Entry 8D4B (electron microscopy, 2.92 A resolution); this record covers chains A and C of the 3 polymer chains in the assembly.

Chain A:
Name: OrfB_Zn_ribbon domain-containing protein
Source organism: Sulfuricurvum sp. PC08-66
Reference sequence: A0A0C2W1L1 (A0A0C2W1L1_9PROT); numbering as in UniProt (aligned over 1-1232)
Amino-acid sequence (1232 residues; row label = number of the first residue in the row):
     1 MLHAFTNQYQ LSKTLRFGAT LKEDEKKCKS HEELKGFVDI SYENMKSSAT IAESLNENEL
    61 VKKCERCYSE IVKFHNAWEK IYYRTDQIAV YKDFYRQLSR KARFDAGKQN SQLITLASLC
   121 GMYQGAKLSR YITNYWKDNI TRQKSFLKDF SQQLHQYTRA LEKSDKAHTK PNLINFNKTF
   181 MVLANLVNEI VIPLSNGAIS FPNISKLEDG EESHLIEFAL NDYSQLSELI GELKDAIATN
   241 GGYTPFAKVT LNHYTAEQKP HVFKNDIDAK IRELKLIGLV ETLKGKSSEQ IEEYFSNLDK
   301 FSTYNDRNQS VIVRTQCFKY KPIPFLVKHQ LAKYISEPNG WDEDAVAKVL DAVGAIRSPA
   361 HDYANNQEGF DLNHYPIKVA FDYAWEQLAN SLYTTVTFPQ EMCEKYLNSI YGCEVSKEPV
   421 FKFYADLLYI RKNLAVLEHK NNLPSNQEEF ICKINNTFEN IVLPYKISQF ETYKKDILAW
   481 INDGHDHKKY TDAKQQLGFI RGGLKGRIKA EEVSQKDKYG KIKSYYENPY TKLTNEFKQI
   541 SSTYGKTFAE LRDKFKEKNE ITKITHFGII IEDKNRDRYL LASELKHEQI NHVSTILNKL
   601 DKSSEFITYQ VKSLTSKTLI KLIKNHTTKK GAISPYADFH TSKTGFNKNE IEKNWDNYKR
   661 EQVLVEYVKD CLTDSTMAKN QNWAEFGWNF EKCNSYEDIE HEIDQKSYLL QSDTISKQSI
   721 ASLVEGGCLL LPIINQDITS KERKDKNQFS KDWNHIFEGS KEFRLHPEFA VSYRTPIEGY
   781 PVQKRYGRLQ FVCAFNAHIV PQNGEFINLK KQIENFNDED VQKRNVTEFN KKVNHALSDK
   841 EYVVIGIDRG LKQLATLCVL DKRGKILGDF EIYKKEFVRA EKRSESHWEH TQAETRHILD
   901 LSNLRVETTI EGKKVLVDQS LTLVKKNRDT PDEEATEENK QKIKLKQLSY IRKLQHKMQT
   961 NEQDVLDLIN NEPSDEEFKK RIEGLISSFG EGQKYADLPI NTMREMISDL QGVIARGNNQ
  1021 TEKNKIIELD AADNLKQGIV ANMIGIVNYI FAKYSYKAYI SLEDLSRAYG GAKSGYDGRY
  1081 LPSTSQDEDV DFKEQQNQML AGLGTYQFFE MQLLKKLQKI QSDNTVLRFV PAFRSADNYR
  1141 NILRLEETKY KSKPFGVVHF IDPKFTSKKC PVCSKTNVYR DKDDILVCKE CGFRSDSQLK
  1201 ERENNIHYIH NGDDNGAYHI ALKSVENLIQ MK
Disordered / not traced: 1-4, 51-56, 509-527, 1168-1204
What the authors report for this chain:
  - mutagenesis - Y465A, Y1080A: decreased catalytic activity on dsDNA
  - mutagenesis - Y465A, Y1080A: unchanged catalytic activity on ssRNA
  - mutagenesis - Y465A, Y1080A: unchanged catalytic activity on ssDNA
  - mutagenesis - Y1069A, F1092A: abolished catalytic activity on ssRNase
  - mutagenesis - Y1069A, F1092A: abolished catalytic activity on dsDNase
  - mutagenesis - Y1069A: unchanged catalytic activity on ssDNase
  - mutagenesis - F1092A: abolished catalytic activity on ssDNase
  - mutagenesis - Y465A: decreased catalytic activity on supercoiled plasmid

Chain C:
Molecule: 28-nt RNA strand
Sequence (28 nucleotides; numbered -2 to 25; the number before each row is that of its first residue; numbers below 1 keep their minus sign (A-2 is residue -2)):
    -2 AGCCUUCUUC AGGUGUUGCU UUAGAAAG

Chain A / chain C interface:
Contacting residue pairs - 111 pairs, chain A then chain C:
  Ser12(A) - A20(C)  base contact
  Glu57(A) - G9(C)  sugar contact
  Arg100(A) - A23(C)  salt bridge to the phosphate
  Arg103(A) - A23(C)  hydrogen bond to the sugar
  Arg103(A) - A24(C)  salt bridge to the phosphate
  Arg103(A) - G25(C)  base contact
  Phe104(A) - A24(C)  hydrogen bond to the base
  Asp105(A) - A24(C)  base contact
  Tyr123(A) - A24(C)  hydrogen bond to the base
  Gln124(A) - A24(C)  base contact
  Gln124(A) - G25(C)  hydrogen bond to the base
  His168(A) - C7(C)  hydrogen bond to the sugar
  Lys170(A) - C7(C)  sugar contact
  Lys170(A) - A8(C)  sugar contact
  Pro171(A) - A8(C)  phosphate contact
  Asn172(A) - A8(C)  phosphate contact
  Asn172(A) - G9(C)  phosphate contact
  Leu173(A) - A8(C)  phosphate contact
  Leu173(A) - G9(C)  hydrogen bond to the phosphate
  Tyr254(A) - A22(C)  sugar contact
  Thr255(A) - G21(C)  sugar contact
  Thr255(A) - A22(C)  sugar contact
  Lys259(A) - A23(C)  salt bridge to the phosphate
  Lys259(A) - A24(C)  salt bridge to the phosphate
  Pro260(A) - A23(C)  base contact
  His261(A) - A23(C)  hydrogen bond to the base
  Val262(A) - A23(C)  hydrogen bond to the base
  Phe263(A) - U19(C)  sugar contact
  Phe263(A) - A20(C)  phosphate contact
  Ile356(A) - U6(C)  sugar contact
  Lys378(A) - U6(C)  phosphate contact
  Asp382(A) - U5(C)  sugar contact
  Glu386(A) - U3(C)  hydrogen bond to the sugar
  Glu386(A) - C4(C)  sugar contact
  Tyr424(A) - C4(C)  sugar contact
  Leu428(A) - U3(C)  sugar contact
  Arg431(A) - U2(C)  hydrogen bond to the phosphate
  Arg431(A) - U3(C)  salt bridge to the phosphate
  Ala435(A) - C1(C)  sugar contact
  Ala435(A) - U2(C)  sugar contact
  His439(A) - C0(C)  hydrogen bond to the sugar
  His439(A) - C1(C)  hydrogen bond to the sugar
  Asn442(A) - G-1(C)  hydrogen bond to the base
  Asn442(A) - C0(C)  sugar contact
  Arg501(A) - U3(C)  hydrogen bond to the phosphate
  Arg501(A) - C4(C)  salt bridge to the phosphate
  Lys505(A) - C4(C)  hydrogen bond to the phosphate
  Lys546(A) - C16(C)  sugar contact
  Lys546(A) - U17(C)  sugar contact
  Glu550(A) - U18(C)  sugar contact
  Lys554(A) - U18(C)  hydrogen bond to the phosphate
  Lys554(A) - U19(C)  salt bridge to the phosphate
  Ser613(A) - G21(C)  hydrogen bond to the base
  Ser613(A) - A22(C)  hydrogen bond to the base
  Leu614(A) - A22(C)  base contact
  Thr615(A) - G21(C)  hydrogen bond to the sugar
  Lys617(A) - A20(C)  salt bridge to the phosphate
  Lys617(A) - G21(C)  salt bridge to the phosphate
  Lys617(A) - A22(C)  salt bridge to the phosphate
  Thr618(A) - G21(C)  hydrogen bond to the sugar
  Thr618(A) - A22(C)  hydrogen bond to the phosphate
  Lys621(A) - A22(C)  salt bridge to the phosphate
  Lys621(A) - A23(C)  sugar contact
  Lys624(A) - G25(C)  phosphate contact
  Asn625(A) - A23(C)  hydrogen bond to the sugar
  Asn625(A) - A24(C)  hydrogen bond to the sugar
  Thr627(A) - A24(C)  hydrogen bond to the sugar
  Thr627(A) - G25(C)  phosphate contact
  Ala632(A) - A24(C)  base contact
  Ile633(A) - A24(C)  hydrogen bond to the base
  Pro635(A) - A24(C)  base contact
  Tyr636(A) - A22(C)  phosphate contact
  Tyr636(A) - A23(C)  hydrogen bond to the phosphate
  Tyr636(A) - A24(C)  phosphate contact
  Lys648(A) - G25(C)  salt bridge to the phosphate
  Glu652(A) - G25(C)  sugar contact
  Gln681(A) - A22(C)  hydrogen bond to the base
  His766(A) - A20(C)  hydrogen bond to the phosphate
  His766(A) - G21(C)  salt bridge to the phosphate
  Pro767(A) - G21(C)  base contact
  Glu768(A) - G21(C)  sugar contact
  Asn796(A) - A20(C)  base contact
  His798(A) - G21(C)  base contact
  Ile813(A) - U19(C)  phosphate contact
  Asn817(A) - U17(C)  sugar contact
  Asn817(A) - U18(C)  hydrogen bond to the phosphate
  Arg952(A) - G12(C)  hydrogen bond to the sugar
  Arg952(A) - U13(C)  sugar contact
  Glu1028(A) - G10(C)  hydrogen bond to the sugar
  Glu1028(A) - U11(C)  sugar contact
  Leu1029(A) - U11(C)  hydrogen bond to the sugar
  Leu1029(A) - G12(C)  sugar contact
  Ala1031(A) - G12(C)  sugar contact
  Ala1031(A) - U13(C)  phosphate contact
  Ala1032(A) - U13(C)  hydrogen bond to the phosphate
  Asp1033(A) - U13(C)  hydrogen bond to the phosphate
  Lys1036(A) - U14(C)  salt bridge to the phosphate
  Tyr1076(A) - G12(C)  sugar contact
  Glu1094(A) - U13(C)  hydrogen bond to the sugar
  Glu1094(A) - U14(C)  sugar contact
  Asn1097(A) - U13(C)  hydrogen bond to the sugar
  Asn1097(A) - U14(C)  phosphate contact
  Gln1107(A) - G15(C)  phosphate contact
  Phe1108(A) - U14(C)  phosphate contact
  Arg1134(A) - U17(C)  salt bridge to the phosphate
  Arg1134(A) - U18(C)  salt bridge to the phosphate
  Ser1135(A) - C16(C)  phosphate contact
  Ser1135(A) - U17(C)  phosphate contact
  Ala1136(A) - C16(C)  hydrogen bond to the phosphate
  Asp1137(A) - C16(C)  hydrogen bond to the phosphate
  Arg1140(A) - G15(C)  hydrogen bond to the phosphate
Other interface residues (no listed pair), chain A (97 interface residues in all): Ile174, Asn252, Glu257, Gln258, Asp266, Lys319, Tyr320, Lys432, Ser542, Asp553, Ile620, Leu622, His626, Lys629, Met677, Trp683, Arg764, Lys810, Gln959, Asp1030, Gln1098, Gly1102

In short:
Chain A and chain C form an interface of 97 and 27 residues respectively; the contacts include 39 hydrogen
bonds and 16 salt bridges. Polar pairs include Phe104(A)-A24(C), Tyr123(A)-A24(C) and Gln124(A)-G25(C). From
the paper: Y465A and Y1080A of chain A reduce catalytic activity on dsDNA; Y1069A and F1092A of chain A
abolish catalytic activity on ssRNase.
Here chain A is OrfB_Zn_ribbon domain-containing protein (Sulfuricurvum sp. PC08-66) and chain C is a 28-nt
RNA strand. Entry 8D4B (Structure of Cas12a2 ternary complex) was determined by electron microscopy (same
publication as 8D49 and 8D4A).
